Entry 2FQZ (X-ray diffraction, 2.00 A resolution); this record covers chains E and A of the 4 polymer chains in the assembly.

# Chain E
Molecule: DNA strand 1
Sequence (9 nucleotides; each row starts with the number of its first residue; numbers below 1 keep their minus sign (DC-4 is residue -4)):
    -4 CGCCAGGGC

# Chain A
Name: R.Ecl18kI
From: Enterobacter cloacae
UniProtKB: O87963 (O87963_ENTCL); residues 1-305 here = UniProt positions 1-305
Amino-acid sequence (305 residues; numbered 1 to 305; the number before each row is that of its first residue):
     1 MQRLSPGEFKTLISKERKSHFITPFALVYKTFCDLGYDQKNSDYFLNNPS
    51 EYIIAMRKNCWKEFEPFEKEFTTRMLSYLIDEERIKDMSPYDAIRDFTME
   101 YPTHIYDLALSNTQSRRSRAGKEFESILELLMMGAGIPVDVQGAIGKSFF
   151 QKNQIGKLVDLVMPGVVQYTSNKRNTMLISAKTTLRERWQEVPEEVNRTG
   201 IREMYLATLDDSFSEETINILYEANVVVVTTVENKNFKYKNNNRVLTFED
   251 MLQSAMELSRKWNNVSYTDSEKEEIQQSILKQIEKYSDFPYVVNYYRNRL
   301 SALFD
Unresolved in the structure: 1-3, 146-154, 303-305
Sequence notes: engineered mutation Gln277 (Arg in O87963)
From the paper describing this entry:
  - binding site for DNA strand 1 (chain E): Arg57, Trp61
  - catalytic residues: Asp160 (proposed by the authors, not directly observed)

# Chain E / chain A interface
Contacting residue pairs (53; chain E residue first):
  DG-3(E) with Ser118(A), hydrogen bond to the base; Lys157(A), sugar contact; Arg186(A), base contact; Glu187(A), phosphate contact; Gln190(A), phosphate contact
  DC-2(E) with Ser118(A), base contact; Gly121(A), phosphate contact; Glu125(A), sugar contact; Leu158(A), phosphate contact; Lys182(A), salt bridge to the phosphate; Arg186(A), base contact; Glu187(A), hydrogen bond to the base; Glu191(A), phosphate contact
  DC-1(E) with Arg117(A), sugar contact; Gly121(A), phosphate contact; Ala181(A), phosphate contact; Lys182(A), phosphate contact; Thr183(A), hydrogen bond to the phosphate; Thr184(A), sugar contact; Glu187(A), hydrogen bond to the base; Arg188(A), salt bridge to the phosphate
  DA0(E) with Arg57(A), hydrogen bond to the base; Trp61(A), base contact; Arg116(A), sugar contact; Arg117(A), sugar contact; Ala120(A), sugar contact; Thr183(A), hydrogen bond to the phosphate; Thr184(A), hydrogen bond to the phosphate
  DG1(E) with Tyr106(A), hydrogen bond to the phosphate; Leu110(A), phosphate contact; Thr113(A), hydrogen bond to the phosphate; Gln114(A), hydrogen bond to the sugar; Arg116(A), salt bridge to the phosphate; Arg117(A), salt bridge to the phosphate; Thr184(A), base contact; Arg186(A), base contact; Arg188(A), hydrogen bond to the base
  DG2(E) with Leu110(A), sugar contact; Ser111(A), hydrogen bond to the phosphate; Gln114(A), hydrogen bond to the base; Ser118(A), base contact; Arg186(A), hydrogen bond to the base
  DG3(E) with Ser14(A), phosphate contact; Arg17(A), phosphate contact; Ser111(A), hydrogen bond to the phosphate; Gln114(A), sugar contact; Ser115(A), hydrogen bond to the phosphate; Ser118(A), hydrogen bond to the base
  DC4(E) with Arg17(A), phosphate contact; Pro24(A), phosphate contact; Ser115(A), hydrogen bond to the phosphate; Ser118(A), hydrogen bond to the sugar; Arg119(A), phosphate contact
Other interface residues (no listed pair), chain E (9 interface residues in all): DC-4
Other interface residues (no listed pair), chain A (32 interface residues in all): Ile13, Lys122, Glu123

# In short
Chain E and chain A form an interface of 9 and 32 residues respectively, with 19 hydrogen bonds and 4 salt
bridges. Polar pairs include DG-3(E)-Ser118(A), DC-2(E)-Glu187(A) and DC-1(E)-Glu187(A). The paper reports the
catalytic residue Asp160(A); a binding site for DNA strand 1 (chain E) at Arg57(A) and Trp61(A).
Chain E is DNA strand 1 and chain A is R.Ecl18kI (Enterobacter cloacae); the structure, Metal-depleted Ecl18kI
in complex with uncleaved DNA, was determined by X-ray diffraction (same publication as 2GB7).
